3AZH - chains E and I of the 10 polymer chains in the assembly; structure by X-ray diffraction, 3.49 A resolution.

# Chain E
Protein: Histone H3.1
Source organism: Homo sapiens
UniProt: P68431 (H31_HUMAN); residues 0-135 here correspond to UniProt positions 1-136 (UniProt number = residue number + 1)
Chain sequence (139 residues; row label = number of the first residue in the row; numbers below 1 keep their minus sign (Gly-3 is residue -3)):
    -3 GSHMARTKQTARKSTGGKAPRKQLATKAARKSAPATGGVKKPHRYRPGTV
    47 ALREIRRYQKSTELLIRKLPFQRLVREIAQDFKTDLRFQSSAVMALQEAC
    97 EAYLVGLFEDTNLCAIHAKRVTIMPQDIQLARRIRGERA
Disordered / not traced: -3 to 36
Differences from the reference sequence: expression tag (-3 to -1); engineered mutation Gln122 (Lys123 in P68431)
UniProt features mapped onto this chain:
  - modified residue: Arg2 (Asymmetric dimethylarginine), Thr3 (Phosphothreonine), Lys4 (Allysine), Gln5 (5-glutamyl dopamine), Thr6 (Phosphothreonine), Arg8 (Citrulline), Lys9 (N6,N6,N6-trimethyllysine), Ser10 (ADP-ribosylserine), Thr11 (Phosphothreonine), Lys14 (N6-(2-hydroxyisobutyryl)lysine), Arg17 (Asymmetric dimethylarginine), Lys18 (N6-(2-hydroxyisobutyryl)lysine), Lys23 (N6-(2-hydroxyisobutyryl)lysine), Arg26 (Citrulline), Lys27 (N6,N6,N6-trimethyllysine), Ser28 (ADP-ribosylserine), Lys36 (N6,N6,N6-trimethyllysine), Lys37 (N6-methyllysine), Tyr41 (Phosphotyrosine), Lys56 (N6,N6,N6-trimethyllysine) and 7 more in UniProt
  - lipidation: Lys18 (N6-decanoyllysine)

# Chain I
Molecule: 146-nt DNA strand
Sequence (146 nucleotides; numbered 1 to 146; the number before each row is that of its first residue):
     1 ATCAATATCCACCTGCAGATTCTACCAAAAGTGTATTTGGAAACTGCTCC
    51 ATCAAAAGGCATGTTCAGCTGAATTCAGCTGAACATGCCTTTTGATGGAG
   101 CAGTTTCCAAATACACTTTTGGTAGAATCTGCAGGTGGATATTGAT
Disordered / not traced: 146
Bound ions: Mn2+ site 1 near DG78 (its only coordinating residue here); Mn2+ site 2 near DG100 (its only coordinating residue here); Mn2+ site 3 near DG121 (its only coordinating residue here); Mn2+ site 4 near DA133 (its only coordinating residue here)

# Chain E / chain I interface
Contacting residue pairs - 31 pairs, chain E then chain I:
  Lys37(E) with DA4(I), base contact; DA5(I), sugar contact
  His39(E) with DA5(I), phosphate contact; DT6(I), phosphate contact; DA83(I), phosphate contact
  Arg40(E) with DG81(I), base contact; DA82(I), hydrogen bond to the base; DA83(I), hydrogen bond to the sugar
  Tyr41(E) with DT6(I), phosphate contact; DA7(I), phosphate contact; DA82(I), sugar contact; DA83(I), hydrogen bond to the phosphate
  Pro43(E) with DG81(I), phosphate contact; DA82(I), sugar contact
  Gly44(E) with DG81(I), hydrogen bond to the phosphate; DA82(I), hydrogen bond to the phosphate
  Thr45(E) with DA82(I), phosphate contact
  Val46(E) with DA82(I), hydrogen bond to the phosphate
  Ala47(E) with DA82(I), hydrogen bond to the phosphate
  Arg49(E) with DA7(I), salt bridge to the phosphate; DT8(I), salt bridge to the phosphate
  Lys56(E) with DC9(I), salt bridge to the phosphate
  Arg63(E) with DT90(I), phosphate contact; DT91(I), phosphate contact
  Lys64(E) with DT91(I), hydrogen bond to the phosphate
  Leu65(E) with DT90(I), sugar contact; DT91(I), hydrogen bond to the phosphate
  Pro66(E) with DT90(I), phosphate contact
  Arg69(E) with DT90(I), salt bridge to the phosphate
  Arg83(E) with DA99(I), hydrogen bond to the phosphate; DG100(I), salt bridge to the phosphate
Interface residues without a listed pair, chain E (19 interface residues in all): Arg42, Glu50

# Overview
19 residues of chain E and 13 residues of chain I are in contact; the contacts include 10 hydrogen bonds and 5
salt bridges. Among the polar pairs are Arg40(E)-DA82(I), Arg40(E)-DA83(I) and Tyr41(E)-DA83(I).
Here chain E is Histone H3.1 (Homo sapiens) and chain I is a 146-nt DNA strand. Entry 3AZH (Crystal Structure
of Human Nucleosome Core Particle Containing H3K122Q mutation) was determined by X-ray diffraction, deposited
together with 3AYW, 3AZE, 3AZF, 3AZG, 3AZJ, 3AZK and 3 further entries.
